6GN8 - chains A and B of the 3 polymer chains in the assembly; structure by X-ray diffraction, 2.34 A resolution.

[Chain A (and B)]
Name: 14-3-3 protein beta/alpha
From: Homo sapiens
Notes: chain B of this document is another copy of the same molecule, construct and numbering; everything in this record applies to it too
UniProtKB: P31946 (1433B_HUMAN); residue numbers follow UniProt; this construct covers 1-234
Amino-acid sequence (243 residues; numbered 1 to 243; the number before each row is that of its first residue):
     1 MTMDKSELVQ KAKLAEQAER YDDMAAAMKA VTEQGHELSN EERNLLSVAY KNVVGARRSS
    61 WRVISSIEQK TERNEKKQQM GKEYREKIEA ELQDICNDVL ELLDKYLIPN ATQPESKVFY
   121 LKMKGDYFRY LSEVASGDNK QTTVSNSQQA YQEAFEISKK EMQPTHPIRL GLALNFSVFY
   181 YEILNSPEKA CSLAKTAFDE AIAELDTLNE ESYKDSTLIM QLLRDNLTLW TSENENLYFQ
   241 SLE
Unresolved in the structure: 1, 234-243 (chain B: 1-2, 207-211, 233-243)
Sequence notes: expression tag (235-243)
Curated features (UniProtKB/Swiss-Prot):
  - site (Interaction with phosphoserine on interacting protein): Arg58, Arg129
  - modified residue: Met1 (N-acetylmethionine), Thr2 (N-acetylthreonine), Lys5 (N6-acetyllysine), Lys51 (N6-acetyllysine), Ser60 (Phosphoserine), Lys70 (N6-acetyllysine), Tyr84 (3'-nitrotyrosine), Tyr106 (3'-nitrotyrosine), Lys117 (N6-acetyllysine), Ser186 (Phosphoserine), Ser232 (Phosphoserine)
  - cross-link: Lys51 (Glycyl lysine isopeptide (Lys-Gly) (interchain with G-Cter in SUMO2))

[Interface between chain A and chain B]
Residue-residue contacts (41; chain A residue first):
  Glu7(A) - Met80(B)
  Gln10(A) - Lys77(B)
  Lys11(A) - Tyr84(B)
  Leu14(A) - Ile64(B)
  Leu14(A) - Met80(B)
  Leu14(A) - Gly81(B)
  Leu14(A) - Tyr84(B)  hydrophobic
  Ala15(A) - Tyr84(B)
  Gln17(A) - Val63(B)
  Gln17(A) - Ile67(B)
  Ala18(A) - Ser60(B)  hydrogen bond (backbone-side chain)
  Ala18(A) - Val63(B)
  Ala18(A) - Ile64(B)  hydrophobic
  Arg20(A) - Ser60(B)
  Arg20(A) - Tyr84(B)  hydrogen bond
  Arg20(A) - Lys87(B)
  Arg20(A) - Ile88(B)
  Arg20(A) - Glu91(B)  salt bridge
  Asp23(A) - Tyr84(B)  hydrogen bond
  Asp23(A) - Lys87(B)  salt bridge
  Ser60(A) - Ala18(B)  hydrogen bond (side chain-backbone)
  Ser60(A) - Arg20(B)
  Val63(A) - Gln17(B)
  Val63(A) - Ala18(B)
  Ile64(A) - Leu14(B)
  Ile64(A) - Ala18(B)  hydrophobic
  Ile67(A) - Leu14(B)  hydrophobic
  Ile67(A) - Gln17(B)
  Lys76(A) - Ser6(B)
  Lys76(A) - Glu7(B)
  Lys77(A) - Gln10(B)
  Met80(A) - Glu7(B)
  Tyr84(A) - Lys11(B)
  Tyr84(A) - Leu14(B)  hydrophobic
  Tyr84(A) - Ala15(B)
  Tyr84(A) - Arg20(B)  hydrogen bond
  Tyr84(A) - Asp23(B)  hydrogen bond
  Lys87(A) - Arg20(B)
  Lys87(A) - Asp23(B)  salt bridge
  Ile88(A) - Arg20(B)
  Glu91(A) - Arg20(B)  salt bridge
Interface residues without a listed pair, chain A (23 interface residues in all): Met3, Arg57, Gly81
Interface residues without a listed pair, chain B (22 interface residues in all): Arg57

[Overview]
23 residues of chain A and 22 residues of chain B are in contact; the contacts include 6 hydrogen bonds and 4
salt bridges. Among the polar pairs are Arg20(A)-Glu91(B), Asp23(A)-Lys87(B) and Ala18(A)-Ser60(B).
Both chains are 14-3-3 protein beta/alpha (Homo sapiens). Entry 6GN8 (Exoenzyme S from Pseudomonas aeruginosa
in complex with human 14-3-3 protein beta, trimeric crystal form) was determined by X-ray diffraction together
with 6GN0, 6GNJ, 6GNK and 6GNN from the same study.
